4FAI - chain A; structure by X-ray diffraction, 1.65 A resolution.

[Chain A]
Molecule: CG5976, isoform B
Source organism: Drosophila melanogaster
Notes: EC 2.3.2.5, 3.4.-.-
UniProt: Q86PD7 (Q86PD7_DROME); residue numbers follow UniProt; this construct covers 32-354
Amino-acid sequence (330 residues; numbered 25 to 354; the number before each row is that of its first residue):
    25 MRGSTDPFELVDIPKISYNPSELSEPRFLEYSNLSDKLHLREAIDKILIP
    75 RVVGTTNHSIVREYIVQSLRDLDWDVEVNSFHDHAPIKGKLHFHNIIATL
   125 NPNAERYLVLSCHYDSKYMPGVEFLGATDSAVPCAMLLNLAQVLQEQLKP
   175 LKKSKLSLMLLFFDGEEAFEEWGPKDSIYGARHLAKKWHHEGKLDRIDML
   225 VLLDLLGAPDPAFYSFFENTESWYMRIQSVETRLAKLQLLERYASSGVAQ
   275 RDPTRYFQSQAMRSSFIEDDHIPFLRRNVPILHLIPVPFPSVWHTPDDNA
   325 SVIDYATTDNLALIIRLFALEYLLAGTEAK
Disordered / not traced: 25-32, 264-278, 350-354
Differences from the reference sequence: expression tag (25-31)
UniProt features mapped onto this chain:
  - active site (Proton acceptor): E190, D228
  - binding site (Zn(2+)): D153, E191, H318

[In short]
Curated annotation (UniProt) lists active-site residues E190 and D228 and 3 Zn2+-binding residues.
Chain A is CG5976, isoform B (Drosophila melanogaster); the structure, Crystal structure of mitochondrial
isoform of glutaminyl cyclase from Drosophila melanogaster, was determined by X-ray diffraction together with
4F9U, 4F9V and 4FBE from the same study.
